3IZO - chains G and C of the 8 polymer chains in the assembly; structure by electron microscopy, 3.60 A resolution.

Chain G:
Name: Fiber
Source organism: Human adenovirus 5
Reference sequence: Q7T416 (Q7T416_ADE05); residues 1-581 here = UniProt positions 1-581
Amino-acid sequence (581 residues; each row starts with the number of its first residue):
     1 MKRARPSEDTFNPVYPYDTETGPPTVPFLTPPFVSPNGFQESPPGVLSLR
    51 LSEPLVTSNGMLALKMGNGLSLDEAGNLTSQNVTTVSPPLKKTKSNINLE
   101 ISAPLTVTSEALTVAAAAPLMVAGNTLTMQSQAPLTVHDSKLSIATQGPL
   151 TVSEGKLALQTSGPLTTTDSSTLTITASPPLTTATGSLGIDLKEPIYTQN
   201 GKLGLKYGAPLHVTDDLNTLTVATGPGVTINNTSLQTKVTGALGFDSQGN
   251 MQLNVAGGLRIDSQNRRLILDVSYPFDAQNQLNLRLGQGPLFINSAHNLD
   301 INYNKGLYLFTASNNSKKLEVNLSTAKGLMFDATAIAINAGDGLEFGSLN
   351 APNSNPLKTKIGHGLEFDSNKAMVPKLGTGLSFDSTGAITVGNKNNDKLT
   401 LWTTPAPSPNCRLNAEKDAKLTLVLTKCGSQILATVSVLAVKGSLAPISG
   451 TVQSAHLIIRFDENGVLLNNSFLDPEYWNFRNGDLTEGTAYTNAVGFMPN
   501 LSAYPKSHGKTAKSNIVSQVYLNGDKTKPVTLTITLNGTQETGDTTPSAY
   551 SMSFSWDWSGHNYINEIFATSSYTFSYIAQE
Unresolved in the structure: 1-6, 20-581

Chain C:
Name: Penton protein
Source organism: Human adenovirus 5
Reference sequence: P12538 (PEN3_ADE05); residues 1-571 here = UniProt positions 1-571
Amino-acid sequence (571 residues; row label = number of the first residue in the row):
     1 MRRAAMYEEGPPPSYESVVSAAPVAAALGSPFDAPLDPPFVPPRYLRPTG
    51 GRNSIRYSELAPLFDTTRVYLVDNKSTDVASLNYQNDHSNFLTTVIQNND
   101 YSPGEASTQTINLDDRSHWGGDLKTILHTNMPNVNEFMFTNKFKARVMVS
   151 RLPTKDNQVELKYEWVEFTLPEGNYSETMTIDLMNNAIVEHYLKVGRQNG
   201 VLESDIGVKFDTRNFRLGFDPVTGLVMPGVYTNEAFHPDIILLPGCGVDF
   251 THSRLSNLLGIRKRQPFQEGFRITYDDLEGGNIPALLDVDAYQASLKDDT
   301 EQGGGGAGGSNSSGSGAEENSNAAAAAMQPVEDMNDHAIRGDTFATRAEE
   351 KRAEAEAAAEAAAPAAQPEVEKPQKKPVIKPLTEDSKKRSYNLISNDSTF
   401 TQYRSWYLAYNYGDPQTGIRSWTLLCTPDVTCGSEQVYWSLPDMMQDPVT
   451 FRSTRQISNFPVVGAELLPVHSKSFYNDQAVYSQLIRQFTSLTHVFNRFP
   501 ENQILARPPAPTITTVSENVPALTDHGTLPLRNSIGGVQRVTITDARRRT
   551 CPYVYKALGIVSPRVLSSRTF
Unresolved in the structure: 1-36, 297-374, 570-571
Swiss-Prot annotation at these positions:
  - motif: R340 to D342 (Cell attachment site)

Interface between chain G and chain C:
Residue-residue contacts (19; chain G residue first):
  F11(G) with R197(C); Q198(C)
  N12(G) with R197(C), hydrogen bond (backbone-side chain); E203(C), hydrogen bond
  P13(G) with L193(C); R197(C), hydrogen bond (backbone-side chain); R498(C), hydrogen bond (backbone-side chain)
  V14(G) with Y192(C), hydrophobic; L193(C), hydrophobic; R197(C); E203(C); R498(C), hydrogen bond (backbone-side chain); F499(C), hydrophobic
  Y15(G) with T493(C); H494(C), hydrogen bond (side chain-backbone); V495(C); R498(C)
  P16(G) with R498(C)
  D18(G) with K387(C), salt bridge
Interface residues without a listed pair, chain C (13 interface residues in all): N497, P500
From the paper, about this interface:
  - residue pairs: D18(G)-K387(C) (salt bridge)

Summary:
The interface between chain G and chain C involves 7 residues on one side and 13 on the other, with 6 hydrogen
bonds and 1 salt bridge. Polar contacts include D18(G)-K387(C), N12(G)-R197(C) and N12(G)-E203(C). The paper
describes a salt bridge between D18(G) and K387(C).
Chain G is Fiber and chain C is Penton protein, both from Human adenovirus 5; the structure, Model of the
fiber tail and its interactions with the penton base of human adenovirus by ..., was determined by electron
microscopy.
